9LDT - chains A and B; structure by X-ray diffraction, 2.00 A resolution.

# Chain A (and B)
Molecule: Lactate dehydrogenase
From: Sus scrofa
Notes: EC 1.1.1.27; chain B of this document is another copy of the same molecule, construct and numbering; everything in this record applies to it too
UniProtKB: P00339 (LDHA_PIG); the construct has insertions or renumbered stretches relative to UniProt, so the offset changes along the chain: 1-16 = UniProt 1-16; 18-20 = UniProt 17-19; 22-81 = UniProt 20-79; 83-103 = UniProt 80-100; 4 more segments
Chain sequence (332 residues; row label = number of the first residue in the row; note: 8 numbers in that range are skipped by the numbering (no residue carries them; nothing is unmodelled there); a row labelled like 132A-132B holds insertion residues (132A, then the next letters in order); numbering starts at 0):
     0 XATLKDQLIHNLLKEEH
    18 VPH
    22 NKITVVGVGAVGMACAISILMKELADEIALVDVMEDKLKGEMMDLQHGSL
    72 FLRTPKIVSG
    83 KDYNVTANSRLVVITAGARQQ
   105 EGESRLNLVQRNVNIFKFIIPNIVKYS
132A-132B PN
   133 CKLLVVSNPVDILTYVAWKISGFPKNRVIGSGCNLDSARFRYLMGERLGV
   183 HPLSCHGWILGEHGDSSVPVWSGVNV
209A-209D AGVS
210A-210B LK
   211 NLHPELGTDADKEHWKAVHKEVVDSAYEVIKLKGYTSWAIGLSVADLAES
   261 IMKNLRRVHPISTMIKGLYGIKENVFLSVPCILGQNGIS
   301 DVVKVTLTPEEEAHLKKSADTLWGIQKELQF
Modified / non-standard residues: ACE (acetyl group) at position 0
Ligand contacts:
  - NAD (nicotinamide-adenine-dinucleotide): Val-27, Gly-28, Val-29, Gly-30, Ala-31, Val-32, Gly-33, Val-52, Asp-53, Val-54, Met-55, Tyr-85, Thr-97, Ala-98, Gly-99, Ala-100, Arg-101, Gln-102, Leu-112, Asn-116, Ile-119, Phe-122, Ile-123, Val-138, Ser-139, Asn-140, Val-142, Ser-163, Leu-167, His-195, Thr-246, Ile-250
  - oxamic acid (OXM): Gln-102, Arg-109, Asn-140, Leu-167, Arg-171, His-195, Ala-236, Thr-246

# How chain A and chain B interact
Contacting residue pairs - 95 pairs, chain A then chain B:
  Thr-2(A) with Glu-223(B)
  Leu-3(A) with Leu-210A(B), hydrophobic; His-213(B); Leu-216(B), hydrophobic; Glu-223(B), hydrogen bond (backbone-side chain); Trp-225(B)
  Lys-4(A) with Arg-179(B); Leu-180(B)
  Gln-6(A) with Leu-212(B)
  Leu-7(A) with Val-208(B), hydrophobic
  Ile-8(A) with Leu-180(B)
  Met-34(A) with Trp-248(B)
  Ile-38(A) with Trp-248(B), hydrophobic
  Ser-39(A) with Met-42(B)
  Met-42(A) with Leu-252(B), hydrophobic
  Asp-57(A) with Lys-241(B), salt bridge; Leu-242(B)
  Lys-58(A) with Leu-242(B), hydrogen bond (backbone-backbone)
  Gly-61(A) with Val-239(B); Leu-242(B)
  Glu-62(A) with Lys-243(B), salt bridge; Trp-248(B), hydrogen bond
  Met-64(A) with Glu-238(B); Val-239(B), hydrophobic
  Asp-65(A) with Lys-243(B), salt bridge; Thr-246(B); Ser-247(B), hydrogen bond (side chain-backbone); Trp-248(B), hydrogen bond (side chain-backbone); Ala-249(B), hydrogen bond (side chain-backbone)
  Leu-66(A) with Trp-248(B)
  Gln-67(A) with Tyr-174(B)
  His-68(A) with Ala-170(B); Arg-171(B), hydrogen bond; Ser-235(B); Ala-249(B)
  Gly-69(A) with Leu-252(B)
  Ser-70(A) with Tyr-174(B); His-183(B); Pro-184(B)
  Leu-71(A) with Arg-173(B); Pro-184(B), hydrophobic; Leu-185(B), hydrophobic
  Phe-72(A) with Ala-170(B), hydrophobic; Leu-252(B), hydrophobic; Ser-253(B); Asp-256(B)
  Leu-73(A) with His-183(B)
  Arg-74(A) with Leu-185(B)
  Asn-166(A) with Phe-72(B)
  Ala-170(A) with Phe-72(B), hydrophobic
  Arg-171(A) with His-68(B), hydrogen bond
  Arg-173(A) with Leu-71(B)
  Tyr-174(A) with Gln-67(B), hydrogen bond; Ser-70(B)
  Arg-179(A) with Lys-4(B)
  Leu-180(A) with Lys-4(B); Ile-8(B)
  His-183(A) with Leu-73(B)
  Pro-184(A) with Ser-70(B); Leu-71(B)
  Leu-185(A) with Leu-71(B); Arg-74(B)
  Leu-210A(A) with Leu-3(B), hydrophobic; Leu-7(B), hydrophobic
  Leu-212(A) with Leu-3(B), hydrophobic; Gln-6(B); Leu-7(B)
  His-213(A) with Leu-3(B)
  Glu-223(A) with Thr-2(B); Leu-3(B), hydrogen bond (side chain-backbone)
  Trp-225(A) with Leu-3(B), hydrophobic
  Ser-235(A) with His-68(B)
  Val-239(A) with Gly-61(B)
  Leu-242(A) with Asp-57(B); Lys-58(B); Lys-60(B); Gly-61(B); Met-64(B), hydrophobic
  Lys-243(A) with Gly-61(B); Glu-62(B), salt bridge; Asp-65(B), salt bridge
  Thr-246(A) with Asp-65(B)
  Ser-247(A) with Asp-65(B), hydrogen bond (backbone-side chain)
  Trp-248(A) with Met-34(B); Ile-38(B), hydrophobic; Glu-62(B), hydrogen bond; Asp-65(B), hydrogen bond (backbone-side chain); Leu-66(B), hydrophobic; Trp-248(B), hydrophobic
  Ala-249(A) with Asp-65(B), hydrogen bond (backbone-side chain); His-68(B)
  Leu-252(A) with Met-42(B), hydrophobic; Phe-72(B), hydrophobic
  Ser-253(A) with Phe-72(B)
  Asp-256(A) with Phe-72(B)
Other interface residues (no listed pair), chain A (59 interface residues in all): Ala-1, Lys-60, Pro-76, Val-182, Val-208, Val-209C, Leu-216, Tyr-245
Other interface residues (no listed pair), chain B (61 interface residues in all): Ala-1, Ser-39, Lys-43, Gly-69, Asn-166, Val-182, Val-209C, Tyr-245

# Overview
The interface between chain A and chain B involves 59 residues on one side and 61 on the other, with 14
hydrogen bonds and 5 salt bridges. Among the polar pairs are Asp-57(A)/Lys-241(B), Glu-62(A)/Lys-243(B) and
Asp-65(A)/Lys-243(B). Bound to chain A: NAD and oxamic acid.
Both chains are Lactate dehydrogenase (Sus scrofa). Entry 9LDT (Design and synthesis of new enzymes based on
the lactate dehydrogenase framework) was determined by X-ray diffraction together with 9LDB from the same
study.
